Entry 4Q3I (X-ray diffraction, 2.35 A resolution); this record covers chain A.

== Chain A ==
Protein: OsSERK2 D128N
From: Oryza sativa
Amino-acid sequence (244 residues; each row starts with the number of its first residue):
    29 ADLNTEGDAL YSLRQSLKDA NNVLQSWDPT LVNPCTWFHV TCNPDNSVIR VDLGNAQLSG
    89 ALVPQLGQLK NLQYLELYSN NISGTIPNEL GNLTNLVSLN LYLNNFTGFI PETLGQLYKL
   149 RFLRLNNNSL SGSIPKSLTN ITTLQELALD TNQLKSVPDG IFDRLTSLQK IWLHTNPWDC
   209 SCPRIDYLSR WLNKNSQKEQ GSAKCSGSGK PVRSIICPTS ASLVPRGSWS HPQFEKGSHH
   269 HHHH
Unresolved in the structure: 29, 249-272
Disulfide bonds: Cys63-Cys70, Cys208-Cys233, Cys210-Cys245
Glycans and other covalent adducts: N-acetylglucosamine (NAG) linked to Asn120
What the authors report for this chain:
  - contacts within the chain: Arg152-Glu174 (salt bridge)
  - conformationally variable residues (side-chain flip): Arg152

== In short ==
Covalently linked N-acetylglucosamine: at Asn120. The paper reports conformational variability at Arg152;
contacts within the chain involving Arg152 and Glu174.
Chain A is OsSERK2 D128N (Oryza sativa); the structure, Structure of the OsSERK2 leucine rich repeat
extracellular domain, was determined by X-ray diffraction (same publication as 4Q3G).
